2OEF - chain A; structure by X-ray diffraction, 2.40 A resolution.

[Chain A]
Name: UTP-glucose-1-phosphate uridylyltransferase 2, putative
Source organism: Leishmania major
Notes: EC 2.7.7.9
UniProtKB: Q4QDU3 (Q4QDU3_LEIMA); numbering as in UniProt (aligned over 1-494)
Chain sequence (505 residues; row label = number of the first residue in the row):
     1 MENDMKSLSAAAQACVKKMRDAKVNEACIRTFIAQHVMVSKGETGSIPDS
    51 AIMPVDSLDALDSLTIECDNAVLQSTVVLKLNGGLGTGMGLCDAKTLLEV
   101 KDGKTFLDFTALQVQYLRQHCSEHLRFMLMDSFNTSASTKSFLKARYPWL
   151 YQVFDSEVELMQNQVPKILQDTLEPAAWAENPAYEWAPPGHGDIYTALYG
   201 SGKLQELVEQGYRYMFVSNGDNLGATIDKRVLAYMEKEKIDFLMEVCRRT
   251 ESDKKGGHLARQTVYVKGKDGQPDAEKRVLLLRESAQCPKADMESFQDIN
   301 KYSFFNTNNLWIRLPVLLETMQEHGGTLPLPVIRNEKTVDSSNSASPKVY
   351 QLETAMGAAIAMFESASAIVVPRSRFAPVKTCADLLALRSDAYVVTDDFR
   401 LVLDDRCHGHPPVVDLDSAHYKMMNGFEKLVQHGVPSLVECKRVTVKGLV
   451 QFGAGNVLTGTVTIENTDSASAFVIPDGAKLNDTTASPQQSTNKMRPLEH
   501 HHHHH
Disordered / not traced: 1-6, 489-505
Construct notes: modified residue (1, 5, 19, 38, 53, 89, 128, 130, 161, 215, 235, 244, 293, 321, 356, 362, 423-424); cloning artifact (495-505)
Modified positions: Mse1, Mse5, Mse495 (selenomethionine); Mse19, Mse38, Mse53, Mse89, Mse128, Mse130, Mse161, Mse215, Mse235, Mse244, Mse293, Mse321, Mse356, Mse362, Mse423, Mse424 (selenomethionine; parent Met)

[In short]
Chain A is UTP-glucose-1-phosphate uridylyltransferase 2, putative (Leishmania major); the structure, Open and
Closed Structures of the UDP-Glucose Pyrophosphorylase from Leishmania major, was determined by X-ray
diffraction, deposited together with 2OEG.
